8FJK - chains D and X of the 44 polymer chains in the assembly; structure by electron microscopy, 3.30 A resolution.

Chain D:
Name: Major inner capsid protein VP3
From: Golden shiner reovirus
Notes: EC 3.6.4.13
Reference sequence: Q8JU60 (CAPSD_AQRVC); numbering as in UniProt (aligned over 77-1214)
Sequence (1138 residues; numbered 77 to 1214; the number before each row is that of its first residue):
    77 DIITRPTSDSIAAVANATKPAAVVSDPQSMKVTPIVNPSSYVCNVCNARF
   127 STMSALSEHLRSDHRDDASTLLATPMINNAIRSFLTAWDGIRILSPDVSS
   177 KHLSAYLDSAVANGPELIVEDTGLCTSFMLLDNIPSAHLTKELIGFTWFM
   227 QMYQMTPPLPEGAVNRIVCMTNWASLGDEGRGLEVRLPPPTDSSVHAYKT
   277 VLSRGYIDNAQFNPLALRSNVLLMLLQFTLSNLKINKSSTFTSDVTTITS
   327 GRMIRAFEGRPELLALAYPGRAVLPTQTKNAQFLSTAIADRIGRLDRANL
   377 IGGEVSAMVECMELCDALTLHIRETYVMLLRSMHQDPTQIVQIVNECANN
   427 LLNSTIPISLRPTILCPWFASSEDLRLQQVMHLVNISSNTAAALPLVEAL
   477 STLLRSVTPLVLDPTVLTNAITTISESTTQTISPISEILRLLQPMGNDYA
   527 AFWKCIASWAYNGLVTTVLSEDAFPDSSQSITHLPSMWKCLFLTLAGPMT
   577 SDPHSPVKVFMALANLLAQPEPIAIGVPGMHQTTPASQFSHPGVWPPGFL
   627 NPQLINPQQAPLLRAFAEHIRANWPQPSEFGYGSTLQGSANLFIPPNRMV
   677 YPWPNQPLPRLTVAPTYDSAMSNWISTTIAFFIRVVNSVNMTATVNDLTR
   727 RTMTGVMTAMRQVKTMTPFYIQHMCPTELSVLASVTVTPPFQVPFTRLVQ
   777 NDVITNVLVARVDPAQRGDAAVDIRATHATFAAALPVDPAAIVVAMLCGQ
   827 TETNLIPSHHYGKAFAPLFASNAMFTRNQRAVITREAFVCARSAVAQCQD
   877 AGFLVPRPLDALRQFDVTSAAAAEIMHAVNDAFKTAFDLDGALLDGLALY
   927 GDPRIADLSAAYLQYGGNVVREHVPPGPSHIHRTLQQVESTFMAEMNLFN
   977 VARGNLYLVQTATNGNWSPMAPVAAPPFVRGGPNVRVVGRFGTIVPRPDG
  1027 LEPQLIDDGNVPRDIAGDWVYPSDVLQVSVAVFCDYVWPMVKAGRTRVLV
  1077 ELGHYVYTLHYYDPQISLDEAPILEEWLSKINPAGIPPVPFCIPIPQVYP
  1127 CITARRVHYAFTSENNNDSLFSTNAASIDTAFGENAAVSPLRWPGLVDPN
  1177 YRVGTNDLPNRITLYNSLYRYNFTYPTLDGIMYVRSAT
Curated features (UniProtKB/Swiss-Prot):
  - zinc finger: Y117 to H140 (C2H2-type)

Chain X:
Name: Clamp protein VP6
From: Golden shiner reovirus
Reference sequence: Q8JU54 (VP6_AQRVC); numbering as in UniProt (aligned over 2-412)
Sequence (411 residues; numbered 2 to 412; the number before each row is that of its first residue):
     2 AQRQFFGLTYNFYGQPAPLFDLNDLQELAGCYARPWTSRFSHLAISTGSL
    52 PVWSARYPSVASRNIIVNTLLGAHLNPFAGGQVTSHQGITWRDPVLSSLA
   102 PVPAIQPPPVWAVAENVPLDSNNYPTYVLNLSSMWPINQDVHIMTMWALS
   152 DQGPIYHLEVPVDPMPAATTAALMAYIGVPIAHLAQTAYRFAGQLPQSPD
   202 STMVSTIRWLSAIWFGSLTGRLNRSRTCNGFYFEFAKPALNPDQAVLKWN
   252 DGARAAPPAAAQSSYMRCISPHWQHQIVEVAGALMSQSVTAVTGLPALID
   302 EATLPAWSQGVANLTGNGQGVVPCLDYNPVPMAAARHLQWRQDGLITAAQ
   352 EAQLNNDYTAYALTIERHLTAMLVANPIAAGRMPIQPFNAADFGQAGQTA
   402 AAVALAQAMFV

Interface between chain D and chain X:
Contacting residue pairs - 50 pairs, chain D then chain X:
  R373(D) with A2(X); P197(X), hydrogen bond (side chain-backbone)
  A374(D) with Q198(X)
  N375(D) with F192(X); Q198(X), hydrogen bond
  L376(D) with T188(X); F192(X), hydrophobic
  I377(D) with R191(X); Q195(X)
  M384(D) with A176(X), hydrophobic; Y177(X)
  E386(D) with T203(X)
  E400(D) with M175(X)
  M404(D) with M175(X), hydrophobic
  R407(D) with M175(X); A176(X), hydrogen bond (side chain-backbone); I178(X), hydrogen bond (side chain-backbone)
  S408(D) with I178(X)
  H410(D) with I178(X); G179(X)
  D412(D) with P181(X); H184(X), salt bridge; Q245(X), hydrogen bond
  T414(D) with G49(X); H184(X)
  Q415(D) with Q245(X), hydrogen bond
  V417(D) with G49(X)
  Q418(D) with N242(X), hydrogen bond
  T431(D) with T48(X), hydrogen bond
  I432(D) with S47(X); T48(X), hydrogen bond (backbone-side chain)
  P433(D) with S47(X); T48(X)
  I434(D) with I46(X); S47(X), hydrogen bond (backbone-backbone)
  S435(D) with A45(X); I46(X)
  L436(D) with A45(X), hydrogen bond (backbone-backbone); H184(X); Q187(X)
  P438(D) with R191(X)
  F445(D) with K249(X)
  T661(D) with L241(X)
  P954(D) with N251(X)
  H956(D) with W250(X)
  R959(D) with W250(X); D252(X)
  V1179(D) with A169(X)
  Y1195(D) with T203(X)
  Y1197(D) with A172(X)
Also at the interface, not in a pair above, chain D (35 interface residues in all): E422, L662, G1180
Also at the interface, not in a pair above, chain X (37 interface residues in all): L44, S50, A168, A173, V180, L196, M204

Overview:
The interface between chain D and chain X involves 35 residues on one side and 37 on the other; the contacts
include 11 hydrogen bonds and 1 salt bridge. Polar pairs include D412(D)-H184(X), R373(D)-P197(X) and
N375(D)-Q198(X).
Here chain D is Major inner capsid protein VP3 and chain X is Clamp protein VP6, both from Golden shiner
reovirus. Entry 8FJK (Golden Shiner Reovirus Core Polar Vertex) was determined by electron microscopy (same
publication as 8FJL).
